PDB entry 7O0Z | electron microscopy, 3.70 A resolution | chains B and E of the 4 polymer chains in the assembly

[Chain B]
Name: Probable ABC transporter ATP-binding protein NosF
Source organism: Pseudomonas stutzeri ATCC 14405
UniProtKB: P19844 (NOSF_PSEST); residue numbers follow UniProt; this construct covers 1-308
Chain sequence (308 residues; numbered 1 to 308; the number before each row is that of its first residue):
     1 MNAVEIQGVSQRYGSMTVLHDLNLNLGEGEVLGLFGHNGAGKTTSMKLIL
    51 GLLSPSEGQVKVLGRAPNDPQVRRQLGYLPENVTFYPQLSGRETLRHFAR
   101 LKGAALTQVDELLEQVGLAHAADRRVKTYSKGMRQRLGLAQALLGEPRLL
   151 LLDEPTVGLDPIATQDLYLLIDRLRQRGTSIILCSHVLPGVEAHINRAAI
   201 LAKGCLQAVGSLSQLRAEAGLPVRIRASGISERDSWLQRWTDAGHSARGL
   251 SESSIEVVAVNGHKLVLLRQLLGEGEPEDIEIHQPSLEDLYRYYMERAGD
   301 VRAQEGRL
Disordered / not traced: 1

[Chain E]
Name: Probable ABC transporter permease protein NosY
Source organism: Pseudomonas stutzeri ATCC 14405
UniProtKB: P19845 (NOSY_PSEST); numbering as in UniProt (aligned over 1-276)
Chain sequence (276 residues; each row starts with the number of its first residue):
     1 MNQVWNIARKELSDGLRNRWLLAISLLFAVLAVGIAWLGAAASGQLGFTS
    51 IPATIASLASLATFLMPLIALLLAYDAIVGEDEGGTLMLLLTYPLGRGQI
   101 LLGKFVGHGLILALAVLIGFGCAALAIALLVEGVELGMLFWAFGRFMISS
   151 TLLGWVFLAFAYVLSGKVNEKSSAAGLALGVWFLFVLVFDLVLLALLVLS
   201 EGKFNPELLPWLLLLNPTDIYRLINLSGFEGSGSAMGVLSLGADLPVPAA
   251 VLWLCLLAWIGVSLLLAYAIFRRRLT
Disordered / not traced: 1, 45-49, 232-235, 275-276

[How chain B and chain E interact]
Contacting residue pairs - 39 pairs, chain B then chain E:
  Leu50(B) - Thr92(E)
  Leu52(B) - Met88(E)  hydrophobic
  Leu52(B) - Leu91(E)  hydrophobic
  Leu52(B) - Thr92(E)
  Pro70(B) - Pro94(E)  hydrophobic
  Arg73(B) - Leu91(E)  hydrogen bond (side chain-backbone)
  Arg73(B) - Thr92(E)
  Arg73(B) - Tyr93(E)  hydrogen bond (side chain-backbone)
  Arg73(B) - Pro94(E)
  Tyr78(B) - Leu89(E)
  Tyr78(B) - Thr92(E)
  Val83(B) - Gly84(E)
  Thr84(B) - Gly84(E)  hydrogen bond (backbone-backbone)
  Thr84(B) - Thr86(E)
  Phe85(B) - Thr86(E)
  Phe85(B) - Leu89(E)  hydrophobic
  Tyr86(B) - Lys10(E)
  Tyr86(B) - Glu81(E)
  Tyr86(B) - Thr86(E)
  Tyr86(B) - Leu90(E)
  Gln88(B) - Asp14(E)
  Gln88(B) - Arg17(E)
  Leu89(B) - Lys10(E)
  Ser90(B) - Arg17(E)
  Glu93(B) - Arg17(E)  salt bridge
  His97(B) - Asn6(E)
  His97(B) - Ile7(E)
  His97(B) - Lys10(E)
  Phe98(B) - Tyr93(E)  hydrophobic
  Arg100(B) - Asn6(E)
  Arg100(B) - Arg9(E)
  Leu101(B) - Gln3(E)  hydrogen bond (backbone-side chain)
  Leu101(B) - Leu90(E)  hydrophobic
  Leu101(B) - Tyr93(E)  hydrophobic
  Leu101(B) - Pro94(E)
  Lys102(B) - Tyr93(E)
  Arg125(B) - Arg17(E)
  Gln141(B) - Leu89(E)
  Gln141(B) - Tyr93(E)  hydrogen bond
Interface residues without a listed pair, chain B (25 interface residues in all): Lys47, Arg74, Pro80, Asn82, Leu144
Interface residues without a listed pair, chain E (19 interface residues in all): Gly85, Leu95

[In short]
25 residues of chain B and 19 residues of chain E are in contact, with 5 hydrogen bonds and 1 salt bridge.
Polar pairs include Glu93(B)-Arg17(E), Arg73(B)-Leu91(E) and Arg73(B)-Tyr93(E).
Here chain B is Probable ABC transporter ATP-binding protein NosF and chain E is Probable ABC transporter
permease protein NosY, both from Pseudomonas stutzeri ATCC 14405. Entry 7O0Z (ABC transporter NosFY,
nucleotide-free in GDN) was determined by electron microscopy, deposited together with 7O0Y, 7O10, 7O11, 7O12,
7O13, 7O14 and 10 further entries.
